PDB entry 8CVI | electron microscopy, 3.40 A resolution | chains Q and H of the 33 polymer chains in the assembly

# Chain Q (and H)
Name: Flagellin
Organism: Escherichia coli
Notes: chain H of this document is another copy of the same molecule, construct and numbering; everything in this record applies to it too
UniProtKB: B7USU2 (FLIC_ECO27); residue numbers follow UniProt; this construct covers 1-548
Amino-acid sequence (548 residues; numbered 1 to 548; the number before each row is that of its first residue):
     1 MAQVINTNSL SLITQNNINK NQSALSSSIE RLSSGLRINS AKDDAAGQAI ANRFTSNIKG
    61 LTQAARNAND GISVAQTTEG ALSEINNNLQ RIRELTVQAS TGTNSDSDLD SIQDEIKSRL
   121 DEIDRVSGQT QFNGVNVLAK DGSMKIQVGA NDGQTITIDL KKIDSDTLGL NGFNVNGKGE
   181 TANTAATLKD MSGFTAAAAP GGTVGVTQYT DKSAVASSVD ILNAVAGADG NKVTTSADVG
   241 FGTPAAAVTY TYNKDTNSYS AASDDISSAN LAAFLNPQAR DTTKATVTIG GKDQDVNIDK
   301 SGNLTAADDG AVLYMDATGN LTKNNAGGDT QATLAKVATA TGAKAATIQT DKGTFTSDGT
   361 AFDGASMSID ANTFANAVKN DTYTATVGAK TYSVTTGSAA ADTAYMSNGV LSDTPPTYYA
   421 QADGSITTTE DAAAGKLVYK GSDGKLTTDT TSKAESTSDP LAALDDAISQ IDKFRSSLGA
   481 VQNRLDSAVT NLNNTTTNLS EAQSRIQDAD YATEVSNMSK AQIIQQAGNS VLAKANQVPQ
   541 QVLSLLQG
Disordered / not traced: 1-2, 178-454, 548

# How chain Q and chain H interact
Residue-residue contacts - 41 pairs, chain Q then chain H:
  Gln3(Q) with Gln22(H)
  Leu10(Q) with Ile29(H), hydrophobic
  Thr14(Q) with Ser33(H)
  Asn17(Q) with Ser33(H), hydrogen bond; Ser34(H)
  Arg37(Q) with Arg66(H)
  Ile50(Q) with Asn133(H)
  Arg53(Q) with Asn133(H)
  Phe54(Q) with Phe132(H), hydrophobic
  Val148(Q) with Arg125(H)
  Gly149(Q) with Gln129(H)
  Gln154(Q) with Gln129(H), hydrogen bond
  Ile156(Q) with Glu122(H)
  Ala480(Q) with Glu115(H); Ser118(H)
  Asn483(Q) with Glu115(H); Arg119(H)
  Arg484(Q) with Ser118(H); Asp121(H), salt bridge; Glu122(H), salt bridge; Arg125(H)
  Ser487(Q) with Glu84(H), hydrogen bond; Asn88(H), hydrogen bond
  Ala488(Q) with Arg125(H)
  Thr490(Q) with Glu84(H)
  Asn491(Q) with Val126(H)
  Asn498(Q) with Gln76(H), hydrogen bond (side chain-backbone); Thr77(H); Gly80(H)
  Ala502(Q) with Ser73(H); Phe132(H), hydrophobic
  Arg505(Q) with Ser73(H); Gln76(H), hydrogen bond
  Val531(Q) with Ile29(H); Leu32(H); Ser33(H)
  Lys534(Q) with Met518(H)
  Gln541(Q) with Gln525(H); Gln526(H); Asn529(H)
  Leu545(Q) with Asn529(H)
Interface residues without a listed pair, chain Q (38 interface residues in all): Ile13, Asn57, Asn151, Ser476, Ser477, Asn494, Thr495, Leu499, Glu501, Ile506, Ala535, Val538
Interface residues without a listed pair, chain H (37 interface residues in all): Asn19, Leu25, Ser26, Asn69, Asp70, Ile72, Ala81, Ser111, Asp114, Gln131, Leu532

# Summary
38 residues of chain Q face 37 of chain H across their interface, with 6 hydrogen bonds and 2 salt bridges.
Polar contacts include Arg484(Q)-Asp121(H), Arg484(Q)-Glu122(H) and Asn17(Q)-Ser33(H).
Chain Q and chain H are both Flagellin (Escherichia coli); the structure, Cryo-EM structure of the supercoiled
EPEC H6 flagellar filament core Curly I waveform, was determined by electron microscopy together with 8CWM,
8CXM and 8CYE from the same study.
